PDB entry 8VFY | electron microscopy, 2.89 A resolution | chains I and O of the 11 polymer chains in the assembly

== Chain I ==
Molecule: 186-nt DNA strand
Sequence (186 nucleotides; each row starts with the number of its first residue):
     1 ATCCGAGATG GTACTTTGTG TCTCCTGCTC TGTCAGCAGG GCACTGTACT TGCTGATACC
    61 AGGGAATGTT TGTTCTTAAA TACCATCATT CCGGACGTGT TTGCCTTGGC CAGTTTTCCA
   121 TGTACATGCA GAAAGAAGTT TGGACTGATC AATACAGTCC TCTGCCTTTA AAGCAATAGG
   181 AAAGAT
Not modelled in the structure: 1-15

== Chain O ==
Molecule: Hepatocyte nuclear factor 3-alpha
From: Homo sapiens
Reference sequence: P55317 (FOXA1_HUMAN); numbering as in UniProt (aligned over 1-472)
Sequence (478 residues; each row starts with the number of its first residue):
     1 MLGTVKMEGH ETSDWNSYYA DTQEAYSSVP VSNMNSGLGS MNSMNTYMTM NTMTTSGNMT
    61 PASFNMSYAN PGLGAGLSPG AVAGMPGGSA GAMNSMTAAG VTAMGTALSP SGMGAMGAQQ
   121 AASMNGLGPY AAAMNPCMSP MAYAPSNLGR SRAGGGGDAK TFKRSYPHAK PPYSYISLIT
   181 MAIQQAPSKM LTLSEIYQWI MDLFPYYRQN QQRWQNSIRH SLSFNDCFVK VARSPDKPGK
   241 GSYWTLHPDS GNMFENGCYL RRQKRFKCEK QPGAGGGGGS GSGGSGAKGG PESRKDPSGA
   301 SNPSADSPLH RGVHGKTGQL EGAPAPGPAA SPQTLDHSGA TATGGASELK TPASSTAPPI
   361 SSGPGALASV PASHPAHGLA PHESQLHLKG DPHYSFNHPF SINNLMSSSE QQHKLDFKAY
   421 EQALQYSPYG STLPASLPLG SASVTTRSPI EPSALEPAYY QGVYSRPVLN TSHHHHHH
Not modelled in the structure: 1-167, 270-478
Sequence notes: expression tag (473-478)
Curated features (UniProtKB/Swiss-Prot):
  - DNA-binding region: Ala169 to Leu260 (Fork-head)
  - modified residue (Phosphoserine): Ser307, Ser331

== Chain I / chain O interface ==
Residue-residue contacts - 20 pairs, chain I then chain O:
  DT29(I) with Arg261(O), hydrogen bond to the base
  DC30(I) with Arg261(O), hydrogen bond to the sugar; Arg262(O), phosphate contact; Lys264(O), phosphate contact; Arg265(O), salt bridge to the phosphate
  DT31(I) with Ser174(O), phosphate contact; Leu260(O), sugar contact; Arg262(O), salt bridge to the phosphate; Arg265(O), base contact
  DG32(I) with Lys170(O), phosphate contact; Ser174(O), phosphate contact; Tyr175(O), hydrogen bond to the phosphate
  DT33(I) with Lys170(O), salt bridge to the phosphate; Tyr175(O), hydrogen bond to the phosphate; Arg213(O), phosphate contact; Ser217(O), phosphate contact; His220(O), hydrogen bond to the base
  DC34(I) with Arg213(O), salt bridge to the phosphate; Asn216(O), base contact; His220(O), base contact
Interface residues without a listed pair, chain I (8 interface residues in all): DA35, DC42
Interface residues without a listed pair, chain O (15 interface residues in all): Ile176, Ser221, Lys240

== Overview ==
8 residues of chain I face 15 of chain O across their interface; the contacts include 5 hydrogen bonds and 4
salt bridges. Polar contacts include DT29(I)-Arg261(O), DT33(I)-His220(O) and DC30(I)-Arg261(O). UniProt lists
a DNA-binding region on chain O.
Here chain I is a 186-nt DNA strand and chain O is Hepatocyte nuclear factor 3-alpha (Homo sapiens). Entry
8VFY (Cryo-EM structure of FoxA1 in complex with ALBN1 nucleosome (class 1)) was determined by electron
microscopy, deposited together with 8VFX and 8VFZ.
